Entry 3CCL (X-ray diffraction, 2.90 A resolution); this record covers chains M and 0 of the 31 polymer chains in the assembly.

# Chain M
Molecule: 50S ribosomal protein L15e
Organism: Haloarcula marismortui
UniProt: P60618 (RL15E_HALMA); residues 0-195 here correspond to UniProt positions 1-196 (UniProt number = residue number + 1)
Chain sequence (196 residues; row label = number of the first residue in the row; numbering starts at 0):
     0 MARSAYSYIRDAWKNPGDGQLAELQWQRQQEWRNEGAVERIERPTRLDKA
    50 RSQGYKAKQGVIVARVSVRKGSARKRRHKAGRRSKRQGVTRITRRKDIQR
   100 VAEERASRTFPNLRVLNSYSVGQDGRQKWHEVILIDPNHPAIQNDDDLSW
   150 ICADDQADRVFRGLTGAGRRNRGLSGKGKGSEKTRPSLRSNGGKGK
Not modelled in the structure: 0, 195
Bound ions: Na+ site 1: Ser106, Phe109, Leu112; Sr2+: Asp157 (shared with G147(0) of chain 0); Na+ site 2: Lys193 (shared with U391(0), U392(0), C399(0) of chain 0)

# Chain 0
Molecule: 23S ribosomal RNA
Organism: Haloarcula marismortui
Notes: engineered mutation(s): G2099A, U2535C
Sequence (2923 nucleotides; row label = number of the first residue in the row):
     1 GUUGGCUACUAUGCCAGCUGGUGGAUUGCUCGGCUCAGGCGCUGAUGAAG
    51 GACGUGCCAAGCUGCGAUAAGCUGUGGGGAGCCGCACGGAGGCGAAGAAC
   101 CACAGAUUUCCGAAUGAGAAUCUCUCUAACAAUUGCUUCGCGCAAUGAGG
   151 AACCCCGAGAACUGAAACAUCUCAGUAUCGGGAGGAACAGAAAACGCAAC
   201 GUGAUGUCGUUAGUAACCGCGAGUGAACGCGAUACAGCCCAAACCGAAGC
   251 CCUCACGGGCAAUGUGGUGUCAGGGCUACCUCUCAUCAGCCGACCGUCUU
   301 CACGAAGUCUCUUGGAAUAGAGCGUGAUACAGGGUGACAACCCCGUACUG
   351 AAGACCAGUACGCUGUGCGGUAGUGCCAGAGUAGCGGGGGUUGGAUAUCC
   401 CUCGCGAAUAACGCAGGCAUCGACUGCGAAGGCUAAACACAACCUGAGAC
   451 CGAUAGUGAACAAGUAGUGUGAACGAACGCUGCAAAGUACCCUCAGAAGG
   501 GAGGCGAAAUAGAGCAUGAAAUCAGUUGGCGAUCGAGCGACAGGGCAUAC
   551 AAGGUCCCUUGACGAAUGACCGAGACGCGAGUCUCCAGUAAGACUCACGG
   601 GAAGCCGAUGUUCUGUCGUACGUUUUGAAAAACGAGCCAGGGAGUGUGUC
   651 UGUAUGGCAAGUCUAACCGGAGUAUCCGGGGAGGCACAGGGAAACCGACA
   701 UGGCCGCAGGGCUUUGCCCGAGGGCCGCCGUCUUCAAGGGCGGGGAGCCA
   751 UGUGGACACGACCCGAAUCCGGACGAUCUACGCAUGGACAAGAUGAAGCG
   801 UGCCGAAAGGCACGUGGAAGUCUGUUAGAGUUGGUGUCCUACAAUACCCU
   851 CUCGUGAUCUAUGUGUAGGGGUGAAAGGCCCAUCGAGUCCGGCAACAGCU
   901 GGUUCCAAUCGAAACAUGUCGAAGCAUGACCUCCGCCGAGGUAGUCUGUG
   951 AGGUAGAGCGACCGAUUGGUGUGUCCGCCUCCGAGAGGAGUCGGCACACC
  1001 UGUCAAACUCCAAACUUACAGACGCUGUUUGACGCGGGGAUUCCGGUGCG
  1051 CGGGGUAAGCCUGUGUACCAGGAGGGGAACAACCCAGAGAUAGGUUAAGG
  1101 UCCCCAAGUGUGGAUUAAGUGUAAUCCUCUGAAGGUGGUCUCGAGCCCUA
  1151 GACAGCCGGGAGGUGAGCUUAGAAGCAGCUACCCUCUAAGAAAAGCGUAA
  1201 CAGCUUACCGGCCGAGGUUUGAGGCGCCCAAAAUGAUCGGGACUCAAAUC
  1251 CACCACCGAGACCUGUCCGUACCACUCAUACUGGUAAUCGAGUAGAUUGG
  1301 CGCUCUAAUUGGAUGGAAGCAGGGGCGAGAGCUCCUGUGGACCGAUUAGU
  1351 GACGAAAAUCCUGGCCAUAGUAGCAGCGAUAGUCGGGUGAGAACCCCGAC
  1401 GGCCUAAUGGAUAAGGGUUCCUCAGCACUGCUGAUCAGCUGAGGGUUAGC
  1451 CGGUCCUAAGUCUCACCGCAACUCGACUGAGACGAAAUGGGAAACAGGUU
  1501 AAUAUUCCUGUGCCAUCAUGCAGUGAAAGUUGACGCCCUGGGGUCGAUCA
  1551 CGCCGGGCAUUCGCCCGGUCGAACCGUCCAACUCCGUGGAAGCCGUAAUG
  1601 GCAGGAAGCGGACGAACGGCGGCAUAGGGAAACGUGAUUCAACCUGGGGC
  1651 CCAUGAAAAGACGAGCAUGAUGUCCGUACCGAGAACCGACACAGGUGUCC
  1701 AUGGCGGCGAAAGCCAAGGCCUGUCGGGAGCAACCAACGUUAGGGAAUUC
  1751 GGCAAGUUAGUCCCGUACCUUCGGAAGAAGGGAUGCCUGCUCCGGAACGG
  1801 AGCAGGUCGCAGUGACUCGGAAGCUCGGACUGUCUAGUAACAACAUAGGU
  1851 GACCGCAAAUCCGCAAGGACUCGUACGGUCACUGAAUCCUGCCCAGUGCA
  1901 GGUAUCUGAACACCUCGUACAAGAGGACGAAGGACCUGUCAACGGCGGGG
  1951 GUAACUAUGACCCUCUUAAGGUAGCGUAGUACCUUGCCGCAUCAGUAGCG
  2001 GCUUGCAUGAAUGGAUUAACCAGAGCUUCACUGUCCCAACGUUGGGCCCG
  2051 GUGAACUGUACAUUCCAGUGCGGAGUCUGGAGACACCCAGGGGGAAGCAA
  2101 AGACCCUAUGGAGCUUUACUGCAGGCUGUCGCUGAGACGUGGUCGCCGAU
  2151 GUGCAGCAUAGGUAGGAGUCGUUACAGAGGUACCCGCGCUAGCGGGCCAC
  2201 CCAGACAACAGUGAAAUACUACCCGUCGGUGACUGCGACUCUCACUCCGG
  2251 GAGGAGGACACCGAUAGCCGGGCAGUUUGACUGGGGCGGUACGCGCUCGA
  2301 AAAGAUAUCGAGCGCGCCCUAUGGUCAUCUCAGCCGGGACAGAGACCCGG
  2351 CGAAGAGUGCAAGAGCAAAAGAUGACUUGACAGUGUUCUUCCCAACGAGG
  2401 AACGCUGACGCGAAAGCGUGGUCUAGCGAACCAAUUAGCCUGCUUGAUGC
  2451 GGGCAAUUGAUGACAGAAAAGCUACCCUAGGGAUAACAGAGUCGUCACUC
  2501 GCAAGAGCACAUAUCGACCGAGUGGCUUGCUACCCCGAUGUCGGUUCCCU
  2551 CCAUCCUGCCCGUGCAGAAGCGGGCAAGGGUGAGGUUGUUCGCCUAUUAA
  2601 AGGAGGUCGUGAGCUGGGUUUAGACCGUCGUGAGACAGGUCGGCUGCUAU
  2651 CUACUGGGUGUGUAAUGGUGUCUGACAAGAACGACCGUAUAGUACGAGAG
  2701 GAACUACGGUUGGUGGCCACUGGUGUACCGGUUGUUCGAGAGAGCACGUG
  2751 CCGGGUAGCCACGCCACACGGGGUAAGAGCUGAACGCAUCUAAGCUCGAA
  2801 ACCCACUUGGAAAAGAGACACCGCCGAGGUCCCGCGUACAAGACGCGGUC
  2851 GAUAGACUCGGGGUGUGCGCGUCGAGGUAACGAGACGUUAAGCCCACGAG
  2901 CACUAACAGACCAAAGCCAUCAU
Not modelled in the structure: 1-9, 126-127, 715, 971-998, 1560, 1952-1963, 2137-2236, 2339-2343, 2665-2666, 2915-2923
Modified positions: 1MA (6-hydro-1-methyladenosine-5'-monophosphate) at position 628, OMU (o2'-methyluridine 5'-monophosphate) at position 2587, OMG (o2'-methylguanosine-5'-monophosphate) at position 2588, UR3 (3-methyluridine-5'-monophoshate) at position 2619, PSU (pseudouridine-5'-monophosphate) at position 2621
Bound ions: Mg2+ site 1 near G28 (its only coordinating residue here); Na+ site 1: C40, G41, C443; Na+ site 2 near G56 (its only coordinating residue here); Na+ site 3: G66, U108; Sr2+ site 1: C85, A86; Mg2+ site 2 near U115 (its only coordinating residue here); Na+ site 4: C130, U146; Na+ site 5: C141, G142; Sr2+ site 2: G147 (shared with Asp157(M) of chain M); Mg2+ site 3: C162, U2276; K+ site 1: C162, U163, U172; Na+ site 6: A165, A166, A167; 69 more Mg2+ sites not listed; 55 more Na+ sites not listed; 58 more Sr2+ sites not listed; 1 more K+ sites not listed

# Chain M / chain 0 interface
Residue-residue contacts (273; chain M residue first):
  Ala1(M) - A243(0)  hydrogen bond to the phosphate
  Ala1(M) - C244(0)  hydrogen bond to the phosphate
  Ala1(M) - C376(0)  hydrogen bond to the sugar
  Ala1(M) - C377(0)  sugar contact
  Arg2(M) - C377(0)  phosphate contact
  Ser3(M) - A242(0)  phosphate contact
  Ser3(M) - A243(0)  phosphate contact
  Tyr5(M) - A242(0)  phosphate contact
  Tyr5(M) - G264(0)  hydrogen bond to the phosphate
  Arg9(M) - A378(0)  salt bridge to the phosphate
  Arg9(M) - G379(0)  sugar contact
  Arg9(M) - A380(0)  phosphate contact
  Trp12(M) - A380(0)  sugar contact
  Lys13(M) - A380(0)  base contact
  Lys13(M) - G381(0)  base contact
  Lys13(M) - U409(0)  hydrogen bond to the base
  Asn14(M) - G381(0)  base contact
  Asn14(M) - A407(0)  phosphate contact
  Pro15(M) - G381(0)  base contact
  Trp25(M) - U2133(0)  phosphate contact
  Trp25(M) - C2243(0)  base contact
  Trp25(M) - A2244(0)  hydrogen bond to the sugar
  Gln29(M) - A2244(0)  sugar contact
  Gln29(M) - C2245(0)  phosphate contact
  Arg32(M) - A2244(0)  hydrogen bond to the phosphate
  Arg32(M) - C2245(0)  salt bridge to the phosphate
  Gly35(M) - C1467(0)  phosphate contact
  Ala36(M) - C1467(0)  hydrogen bond to the phosphate
  Ala36(M) - G1468(0)  phosphate contact
  Arg39(M) - G135(0)  salt bridge to the phosphate
  Arg39(M) - C136(0)  salt bridge to the phosphate
  Arg42(M) - A261(0)  salt bridge to the phosphate
  Arg42(M) - A262(0)  salt bridge to the phosphate
  Arg42(M) - U263(0)  hydrogen bond to the sugar
  Arg45(M) - G381(0)  salt bridge to the phosphate
  Leu46(M) - U263(0)  phosphate contact
  Leu46(M) - G264(0)  phosphate contact
  Lys48(M) - G379(0)  phosphate contact
  Lys48(M) - A380(0)  salt bridge to the phosphate
  Lys48(M) - G381(0)  salt bridge to the phosphate
  Lys48(M) - G431(0)  salt bridge to the phosphate
  Arg50(M) - A241(0)  sugar contact
  Arg50(M) - A242(0)  salt bridge to the phosphate
  Arg50(M) - G264(0)  salt bridge to the phosphate
  Arg50(M) - U265(0)  salt bridge to the phosphate
  Ser51(M) - A241(0)  sugar contact
  Ser51(M) - G379(0)  hydrogen bond to the base
  Ser51(M) - G431(0)  sugar contact
  Gln52(M) - G431(0)  hydrogen bond to the sugar
  Lys55(M) - U265(0)  phosphate contact
  Lys55(M) - G266(0)  salt bridge to the phosphate
  Ala56(M) - A261(0)  sugar contact
  Ala56(M) - G264(0)  sugar contact
  Ala56(M) - U265(0)  hydrogen bond to the phosphate
  Lys57(M) - U265(0)  phosphate contact
  Lys57(M) - G266(0)  salt bridge to the phosphate
  Gln58(M) - C136(0)  phosphate contact
  Gln58(M) - U137(0)  phosphate contact
  Gln58(M) - C251(0)  sugar contact
  Gln58(M) - G259(0)  base contact
  Gln58(M) - C260(0)  sugar contact
  Ile61(M) - G135(0)  phosphate contact
  Arg68(M) - C1469(0)  salt bridge to the phosphate
  Arg68(M) - A1470(0)  salt bridge to the phosphate
  Lys69(M) - C403(0)  phosphate contact
  Lys69(M) - G404(0)  salt bridge to the phosphate
  Lys69(M) - G2263(0)  sugar contact
  Gly70(M) - U402(0)  phosphate contact
  Gly70(M) - C403(0)  hydrogen bond to the phosphate
  Gly70(M) - G2263(0)  phosphate contact
  Gly70(M) - A2264(0)  phosphate contact
  Ser71(M) - U402(0)  sugar contact
  Ser71(M) - G2263(0)  phosphate contact
  Ser71(M) - A2264(0)  hydrogen bond to the phosphate
  Ala72(M) - A1470(0)  phosphate contact
  Arg73(M) - C1469(0)  salt bridge to the phosphate
  Arg73(M) - A1470(0)  hydrogen bond to the phosphate
  Arg73(M) - C1864(0)  sugar contact
  Arg73(M) - A1865(0)  sugar contact
  Arg73(M) - G2263(0)  sugar contact
  Lys74(M) - G159(0)  salt bridge to the phosphate
  Lys74(M) - C1864(0)  sugar contact
  Arg75(M) - G1863(0)  phosphate contact
  Arg75(M) - C1864(0)  salt bridge to the phosphate
  Arg76(M) - G2121(0)  base contact
  Arg76(M) - C2122(0)  hydrogen bond to the base
  Arg76(M) - A2123(0)  hydrogen bond to the sugar
  Arg76(M) - G2272(0)  base contact
  Arg76(M) - C2273(0)  hydrogen bond to the base
  His77(M) - A2274(0)  hydrogen bond to the sugar
  Lys78(M) - G869(0)  sugar contact
  Lys78(M) - G870(0)  salt bridge to the phosphate
  Ala79(M) - C770(0)  phosphate contact
  Ala79(M) - G771(0)  phosphate contact
  Gly80(M) - A161(0)  sugar contact
  Gly80(M) - C770(0)  hydrogen bond to the phosphate
  Gly80(M) - A2274(0)  phosphate contact
  Gly80(M) - G2275(0)  phosphate contact
  Arg81(M) - A160(0)  hydrogen bond to the sugar
  Arg81(M) - A161(0)  phosphate contact
  Arg81(M) - C770(0)  hydrogen bond to the phosphate
  Arg81(M) - G771(0)  salt bridge to the phosphate
  Arg81(M) - A2274(0)  hydrogen bond to the sugar
  Arg81(M) - G2275(0)  sugar contact
  Arg82(M) - A161(0)  hydrogen bond to the phosphate
  Arg82(M) - U170(0)  salt bridge to the phosphate
  Arg82(M) - C171(0)  salt bridge to the phosphate
  Arg82(M) - U172(0)  hydrogen bond to the base
  Ser83(M) - A169(0)  phosphate contact
  Ser83(M) - U170(0)  hydrogen bond to the phosphate
  Ser83(M) - G2121(0)  sugar contact
  Lys84(M) - U170(0)  hydrogen bond to the phosphate
  Lys84(M) - C171(0)  salt bridge to the phosphate
  Lys84(M) - G390(0)  salt bridge to the phosphate
  Lys84(M) - U391(0)  salt bridge to the phosphate
  Arg85(M) - A160(0)  salt bridge to the phosphate
  Arg85(M) - A161(0)  phosphate contact
  Arg85(M) - A174(0)  base contact
  Arg85(M) - U391(0)  salt bridge to the phosphate
  Gln86(M) - G2121(0)  hydrogen bond to the base
  Gln86(M) - C2122(0)  hydrogen bond to the sugar
  Gln86(M) - A2274(0)  hydrogen bond to the sugar
  Gln86(M) - G2275(0)  sugar contact
  Gly87(M) - C2122(0)  phosphate contact
  Gly87(M) - A2123(0)  phosphate contact
  Val88(M) - C2122(0)  phosphate contact
  Val88(M) - A2123(0)  hydrogen bond to the phosphate
  Thr89(M) - A2123(0)  hydrogen bond to the phosphate
  Arg90(M) - G388(0)  hydrogen bond to the phosphate
  Arg90(M) - G389(0)  salt bridge to the phosphate
  Arg90(M) - A2266(0)  salt bridge to the phosphate
  Thr92(M) - G388(0)  base contact
  Thr92(M) - C401(0)  hydrogen bond to the base
  Thr92(M) - U402(0)  sugar contact
  Arg93(M) - A158(0)  hydrogen bond to the phosphate
  Arg93(M) - G159(0)  salt bridge to the phosphate
  Arg93(M) - C401(0)  hydrogen bond to the sugar
  Arg93(M) - A1470(0)  salt bridge to the phosphate
  Arg94(M) - A158(0)  salt bridge to the phosphate
  Arg94(M) - G175(0)  hydrogen bond to the base
  Arg94(M) - G390(0)  sugar contact
  Arg94(M) - U391(0)  sugar contact
  Arg94(M) - C400(0)  hydrogen bond to the sugar
  Arg94(M) - C401(0)  sugar contact
  Lys95(M) - G157(0)  sugar contact
  Lys95(M) - C401(0)  phosphate contact
  Lys95(M) - A1470(0)  hydrogen bond to the sugar
  Asp96(M) - C401(0)  phosphate contact
  Asp96(M) - U402(0)  phosphate contact
  Ile97(M) - U402(0)  hydrogen bond to the phosphate
  Arg99(M) - C156(0)  hydrogen bond to the phosphate
  Arg99(M) - G157(0)  salt bridge to the phosphate
  Val100(M) - A1470(0)  phosphate contact
  Val100(M) - A1471(0)  phosphate contact
  Arg104(M) - C1469(0)  salt bridge to the phosphate
  Arg104(M) - A1471(0)  salt bridge to the phosphate
  Arg107(M) - G181(0)  hydrogen bond to the sugar
  Arg107(M) - A1471(0)  hydrogen bond to the phosphate
  Arg107(M) - C1472(0)  salt bridge to the phosphate
  Thr108(M) - U133(0)  hydrogen bond to the sugar
  Thr108(M) - U134(0)  phosphate contact
  Phe109(M) - U134(0)  phosphate contact
  Phe109(M) - G135(0)  phosphate contact
  Pro110(M) - U133(0)  base contact
  Pro110(M) - U146(0)  sugar contact
  Asn111(M) - U134(0)  hydrogen bond to the sugar
  Asn111(M) - G135(0)  hydrogen bond to the sugar
  Asn111(M) - A145(0)  sugar contact
  Leu112(M) - G135(0)  sugar contact
  Asn116(M) - G431(0)  hydrogen bond to the phosphate
  Asn116(M) - G432(0)  phosphate contact
  Gln122(M) - G404(0)  hydrogen bond to the phosphate
  Gly124(M) - G2131(0)  hydrogen bond to the base
  Gly124(M) - C2132(0)  hydrogen bond to the sugar
  Gly124(M) - C2262(0)  base contact
  Arg125(M) - C2262(0)  sugar contact
  Lys127(M) - C403(0)  salt bridge to the phosphate
  Asp135(M) - G135(0)  hydrogen bond to the sugar
  Asn137(M) - A144(0)  sugar contact
  Asn137(M) - A145(0)  hydrogen bond to the sugar
  His138(M) - C136(0)  hydrogen bond to the sugar
  His138(M) - C251(0)  sugar contact
  Pro139(M) - C251(0)  phosphate contact
  Pro139(M) - C252(0)  phosphate contact
  Ala140(M) - C251(0)  sugar contact
  Asn143(M) - C251(0)  hydrogen bond to the phosphate
  Asp146(M) - C239(0)  sugar contact
  Asp146(M) - C240(0)  phosphate contact
  Trp149(M) - G432(0)  hydrogen bond to the sugar
  Trp149(M) - C433(0)  sugar contact
  Asp153(M) - A183(0)  phosphate contact
  Asp153(M) - G184(0)  phosphate contact
  Asp154(M) - A183(0)  sugar contact
  Asp154(M) - C188(0)  phosphate contact
  Gln155(M) - U434(0)  hydrogen bond to the phosphate
  Ala156(M) - A183(0)  sugar contact
  Asp157(M) - G182(0)  hydrogen bond to the sugar
  Asp157(M) - A183(0)  sugar contact
  Arg158(M) - C433(0)  salt bridge to the phosphate
  Phe160(M) - C156(0)  sugar contact
  Phe160(M) - G181(0)  hydrogen bond to the base
  Arg161(M) - C155(0)  hydrogen bond to the sugar
  Arg161(M) - C156(0)  sugar contact
  Arg161(M) - G182(0)  sugar contact
  Arg161(M) - A183(0)  hydrogen bond to the sugar
  Arg161(M) - A187(0)  phosphate contact
  Arg161(M) - C188(0)  salt bridge to the phosphate
  Leu163(M) - C188(0)  phosphate contact
  Leu163(M) - A189(0)  phosphate contact
  Gly165(M) - G432(0)  phosphate contact
  Arg168(M) - A189(0)  salt bridge to the phosphate
  Arg168(M) - C433(0)  salt bridge to the phosphate
  Arg169(M) - C400(0)  phosphate contact
  Arg169(M) - G431(0)  salt bridge to the phosphate
  Asn170(M) - G157(0)  phosphate contact
  Asn170(M) - C400(0)  phosphate contact
  Asn170(M) - C401(0)  phosphate contact
  Arg171(M) - C155(0)  hydrogen bond to the phosphate
  Arg171(M) - C156(0)  salt bridge to the phosphate
  Arg171(M) - G157(0)  phosphate contact
  Arg171(M) - C188(0)  hydrogen bond to the phosphate
  Arg171(M) - A189(0)  salt bridge to the phosphate
  Gly172(M) - C399(0)  phosphate contact
  Gly172(M) - C400(0)  phosphate contact
  Leu173(M) - A189(0)  sugar contact
  Leu173(M) - G190(0)  phosphate contact
  Ser174(M) - A193(0)  phosphate contact
  Lys176(M) - G190(0)  hydrogen bond to the phosphate
  Lys176(M) - A191(0)  salt bridge to the phosphate
  Lys176(M) - A192(0)  base contact
  Lys176(M) - A193(0)  phosphate contact
  Lys176(M) - A194(0)  sugar contact
  Lys176(M) - A204(0)  hydrogen bond to the sugar
  Gly177(M) - A194(0)  phosphate contact
  Lys178(M) - C195(0)  hydrogen bond to the phosphate
  Lys178(M) - G394(0)  base contact
  Lys178(M) - C399(0)  phosphate contact
  Lys178(M) - G416(0)  salt bridge to the phosphate
  Lys178(M) - G417(0)  hydrogen bond to the sugar
  Gly179(M) - G394(0)  base contact
  Gly179(M) - U398(0)  hydrogen bond to the sugar
  Gly179(M) - C399(0)  sugar contact
  Glu181(M) - A227(0)  sugar contact
  Glu181(M) - G393(0)  base contact
  Glu181(M) - G394(0)  hydrogen bond to the base
  Lys182(M) - A226(0)  sugar contact
  Lys182(M) - U392(0)  hydrogen bond to the sugar
  Lys182(M) - G393(0)  hydrogen bond to the base
  Lys182(M) - G394(0)  hydrogen bond to the base
  Arg184(M) - A189(0)  sugar contact
  Arg184(M) - G190(0)  salt bridge to the phosphate
  Arg184(M) - U205(0)  phosphate contact
  Arg184(M) - G206(0)  phosphate contact
  Pro185(M) - C188(0)  hydrogen bond to the sugar
  Pro185(M) - A189(0)  sugar contact
  Pro185(M) - G206(0)  sugar contact
  Pro185(M) - U207(0)  phosphate contact
  Ser186(M) - C155(0)  hydrogen bond to the phosphate
  Ser186(M) - C156(0)  phosphate contact
  Ser186(M) - C188(0)  sugar contact
  Leu187(M) - C156(0)  hydrogen bond to the phosphate
  Leu187(M) - G157(0)  phosphate contact
  Arg188(M) - C154(0)  salt bridge to the phosphate
  Arg188(M) - C155(0)  salt bridge to the phosphate
  Arg188(M) - C156(0)  hydrogen bond to the phosphate
  Ser189(M) - C155(0)  phosphate contact
  Gly191(M) - G175(0)  sugar contact
  Gly191(M) - U176(0)  phosphate contact
  Gly192(M) - G175(0)  base contact
  Lys193(M) - G175(0)  phosphate contact
  Lys193(M) - U391(0)  hydrogen bond to the sugar
  Lys193(M) - U392(0)  sugar contact
  Gly194(M) - C399(0)  sugar contact
Other interface residues (no listed pair), chain M (122 interface residues in all): Tyr54, Gly59, Ser66, Ile91, Glu103, Ser119, Asp123, Asp144, Asp145, Gly162, Thr183
Other interface residues (no listed pair), chain 0 (123 interface residues in all): C173, G225, C250, A288, A430, G2124, U2265

# Summary
Chain M and chain 0 form an interface of 122 and 123 residues respectively, with 76 hydrogen bonds and 52 salt
bridges. Polar contacts include Lys13(M)-U409(0), Ser51(M)-G379(0) and Arg76(M)-C2122(0). The Na+ site 1 is
built by Ser106(M), Phe109(M) and Leu112(M).
Chain M is 50S ribosomal protein L15e and chain 0 is 23S ribosomal RNA, both from Haloarcula marismortui; the
structure, Structure of Anisomycin resistant 50S Ribosomal Subunit: 23S rRNA mutation U2535C. Density for
Anisomycin is visible ..., was determined by X-ray diffraction, deposited together with 3CC2, 3CC4, 3CC7,
3CCE, 3CCJ, 3CCM and 6 further entries.
